PDB entry 7O70 | X-ray diffraction, 1.18 A resolution | chain A

== Chain A ==
Name: GTPase KRas
Source organism: Homo sapiens
UniProt: P01116 (RASK_HUMAN), isoform P01116-2; residues 1-169 here = UniProt positions 1-169
Amino-acid sequence (170 residues; numbered 0 to 169; the number before each row is that of its first residue; numbering starts at 0):
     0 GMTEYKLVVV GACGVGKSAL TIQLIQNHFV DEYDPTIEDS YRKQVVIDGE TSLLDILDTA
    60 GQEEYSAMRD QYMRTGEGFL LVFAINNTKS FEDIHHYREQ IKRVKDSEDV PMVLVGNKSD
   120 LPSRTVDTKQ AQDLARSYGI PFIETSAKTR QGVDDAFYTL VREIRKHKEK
Not modelled in the structure: 168-169
Covalent attachments: 146250992 (V4T) linked to Cys-12
Construct notes: expression tag (0); engineered mutation Cys-12 (Gly in P01116), Ser-51 (Cys in P01116), Leu-80 (Cys in P01116), Ser-118 (Cys in P01116)
Bound ions: Mg2+: Ser-17 (together with GDP); Ca2+: Glu-63, Gly-138
Residues lining bound ligands:
  - GDP (guanosine-5'-diphosphate): Ala-11, Gly-13, Val-14, Gly-15, Lys-16, Ser-17, Ala-18, Phe-28, Val-29, Asp-30, Tyr-32, Asn-116, Lys-117, Asp-119, Leu-120, Ser-145, Ala-146, Lys-147
  - 146250992 (V4T; 1-[(4R,7S)-12-chloro-14-fluoro-13-(2-fluoro-6-hydroxyphenyl)-4-methyl-10-oxa-2,5,16,18-tetrazatetracyclo[9.7.1.0^(2,7).0^(15,19)]nonadeca-1(18),11,13,15(19),16-pentaen-5-en-1-one-yl]prop-2): Val-9, Gly-10, Ala-11, Lys-16, Pro-34, Thr-58, Ala-59, Gly-60, Gln-61, Glu-62, Arg-68, Asp-69, Met-72, His-95, Tyr-96, Gln-99, Ile-100, Arg-102, Val-103
UniProt features mapped onto this chain:
  - motif: Tyr-32 to Tyr-40 (Effector region)
  - binding site (GTP): Gly-10, Ala-11, Gly-13 to Ala-18, Val-29 to Thr-35, Ala-59, Gly-60, Asn-116, Lys-117, Asp-119
  - modified residue: Met-1 (N-acetylmethionine), Thr-2 (N-acetylthreonine), Lys-104 (N6-acetyllysine)
  - glycosylation: Thr-35 (Microbial infection: O-linked (Glc) threonine)
  - natural variant: Lys-5 (K5E: In NS3; K5N: In GASC), Gly-10 (G10GG: In AML), Cys-12 (G12C: In lung carcinoma; this construct carries the variant), Gly-13 (G13D: In GASC, JMML and OES; G13R: In pylocytic astrocytoma), Val-14 (V14I: In NS3), Leu-19 (L19F: In OES), Gln-22 (Q22E: In CFC2; Q22R: In NS3), Pro-34 (P34L: In NS3; P34Q: In NS3; P34R: In CFC2), Ile-36 (I36M: In NS3), Thr-58 (T58I: In NS3), Ala-59 (A59T: In GASC), Gly-60 (G60R: In CFC2; G60S: In NS3), 8 further natural variant entries in UniProt
  - mutagenesis: Asp-38 (D38A: Decreased interaction with MAPKAP1/SIN1), Tyr-40 (Y40A: Decreased interaction with MAPKAP1/SIN1), Gln-61 (Q61L: Promotes GTP binding)

== Overview ==
Chain A binds GDP. Covalently linked 146250992: at Cys-12. The Ca2+ site is built by Glu-63 and Gly-138.
UniProt lists 20 GTP-binding residues and 3 mutagenesis sites.
Chain A is GTPase KRas (Homo sapiens); the structure, KRasG12C ligand complex, was determined by X-ray
diffraction (same publication as 7O83 and 7OO7).
